7L1R - chains A and G of the 7 polymer chains in the assembly; structure by electron microscopy, 3.10 A resolution.

== Chain A ==
Protein: ATP synthase subunit alpha
Source organism: Bacillus sp. (strain PS3)
Notes: EC 7.1.2.2
Reference sequence: A0A0M3VGF9 (A0A0M3VGF9_BACP3); numbering as in UniProt (aligned over 2-502)
Sequence (510 residues; row label = number of the first residue in the row; numbers below 1 keep their minus sign (Met-7 is residue -7)):
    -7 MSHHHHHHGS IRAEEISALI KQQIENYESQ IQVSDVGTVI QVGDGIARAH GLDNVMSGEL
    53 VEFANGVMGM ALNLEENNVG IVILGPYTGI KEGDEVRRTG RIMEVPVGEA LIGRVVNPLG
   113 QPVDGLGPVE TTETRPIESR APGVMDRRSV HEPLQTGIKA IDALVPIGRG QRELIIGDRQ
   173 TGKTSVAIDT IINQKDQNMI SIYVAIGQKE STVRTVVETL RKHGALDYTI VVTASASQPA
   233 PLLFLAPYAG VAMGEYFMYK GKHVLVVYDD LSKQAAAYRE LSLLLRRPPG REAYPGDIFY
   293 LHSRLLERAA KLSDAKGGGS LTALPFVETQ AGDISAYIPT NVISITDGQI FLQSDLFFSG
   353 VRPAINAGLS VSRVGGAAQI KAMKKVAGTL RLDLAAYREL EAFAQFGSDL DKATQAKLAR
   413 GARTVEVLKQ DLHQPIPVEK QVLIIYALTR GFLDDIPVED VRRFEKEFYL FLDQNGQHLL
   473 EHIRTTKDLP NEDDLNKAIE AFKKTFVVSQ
Not modelled in the structure: -7 to 25, 500-502
Sequence notes: expression tag (-7 to 1); conflict Ser193 (Cys in A0A0M3VGF9), Phe463 (Trp in A0A0M3VGF9)
Bound ions: Mg2+: Thr176 (together with ATP)
Ligand contacts: ATP (adenosine-5'-triphosphate): Arg171, Gln172, Thr173, Gly174, Lys175, Thr176, Ser177, Phe349, Arg354, Pro355, Gln422, Asp423, Leu424

== Chain G ==
Protein: ATP synthase gamma chain
Source organism: Bacillus sp. (strain PS3)
Reference sequence: A0A0M4TPJ7 (A0A0M4TPJ7_BACP3); residues 4-288 here correspond to UniProt positions 1-285 (UniProt number = residue number - 3)
Sequence (285 residues; each row starts with the number of its first residue):
     4 MASLRDIKTR INATKKTSQI TKAMEMVSTS KLNRAEQNAK SFVPYMEKIQ EVVANVALGA
    64 GGASHPMLVS RPVKKTGYLV ITSDRGLAGA YNSNVLRLVY QTIQKRHACP DEYAIIVIGR
   124 VGLSFFRKRN MPVILDITRL PDQPSFADIK EIARKTVGLF ADGTFDELYM YYNHYVSAIQ
   184 QEVTERKLLP LTDLAENKQR TVYEFEPSQE ECLDVLLPQY AESLIYGALL DAKASEHAAR
   244 MTAMKNATDN ANELIRTLTL SYNRARQAAI TQEITEIVAG ANALQ
Not modelled in the structure: 4-5, 288
Sequence notes: conflict Cys112 (Ser109 in A0A0M4TPJ7), Cys215 (Ile212 in A0A0M4TPJ7)

== Interface between chain A and chain G ==
Residue-residue contacts (10):
  Arg278(A) - Leu287(G)  hydrogen bond (side chain-backbone)
  Pro281(A) - Ile280(G)  hydrophobic
  Arg283(A) - Ile273(G)
  Arg283(A) - Ile277(G)
  Glu284(A) - Glu276(G)
  Glu391(A) - Gln22(G)
  Ala394(A) - Gln22(G)
  Phe395(A) - Gln22(G)
  Phe395(A) - Ala26(G)  hydrophobic
  Phe398(A) - Ile23(G)  hydrophobic
Also at the interface, not in a pair above, chain A (9 interface residues in all): Gly282
Also at the interface, not in a pair above, chain G (9 interface residues in all): Val281

== Summary ==
Chain A and chain G each contribute 9 residues to their interface, with 1 hydrogen bond. The hydrogen-bonded
pair is Arg278(A)-Leu287(G). Chain A binds ATP.
Chain A is ATP synthase subunit alpha and chain G is ATP synthase gamma chain, both from Bacillus sp. (strain
PS3); the structure, PS3 F1-ATPase Hydrolysis Dwell, was determined by electron microscopy (same publication
as 7L1Q and 7L1S).
